PDB entry 3F7J | X-ray diffraction, 1.70 A resolution | chain A

== Chain A ==
Name: YvgN protein
Source organism: Bacillus subtilis
UniProt: O32210 (O32210_BACSU); residues 1-276 here = UniProt positions 1-276
Chain sequence (276 residues; each row starts with the number of its first residue):
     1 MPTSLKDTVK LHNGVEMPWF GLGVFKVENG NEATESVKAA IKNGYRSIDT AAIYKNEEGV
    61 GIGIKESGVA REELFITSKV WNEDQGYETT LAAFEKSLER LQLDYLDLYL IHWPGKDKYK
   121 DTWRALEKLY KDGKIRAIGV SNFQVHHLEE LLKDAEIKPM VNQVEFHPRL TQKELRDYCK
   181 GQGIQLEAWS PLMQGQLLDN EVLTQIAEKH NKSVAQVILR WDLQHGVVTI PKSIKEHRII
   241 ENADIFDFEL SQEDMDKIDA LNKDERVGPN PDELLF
Swiss-Prot annotation at these positions:
  - active site: Tyr-54 (Proton donor)
  - binding site (substrate): His-112
  - binding site (NADP(+)): Ser-190 to Asn-242
Reported in the primary citation:
  - contacts within the chain: Lys-26/Gln-194 (hydrogen bond), Asp-49/Lys-79 (salt bridge), Ile-53/His-112 (hydrophobic contact), Tyr-54/Lys-79 (hydrogen bond), Trp-81/His-112 (hydrophobic contact), His-112/Trp-113 (hydrophobic contact)
  - catalytic residues: Asp-49, Tyr-54, Lys-79, His-112
  - binding site for nitrate ion: Phe-25, Trp-81, Asn-82, Leu-274, Phe-276 (proposed by the authors, not directly observed)
  - binding site for K+: Pro-269 (proposed by the authors, not directly observed)
  - specificity-determining residues: Asn-82 (by similarity / conservation)

== Summary ==
UniProt lists active-site residue Tyr-54, substrate-binding residue His-112 and NADP+-binding residues Ser-190
and Asn-242. The paper reports catalytic residues Asp-49, Tyr-54 and Lys-79 among others; a binding site for
nitrate ion at Phe-25, Trp-81 and Asn-82 among others.
Chain A is YvgN protein (Bacillus subtilis); the structure, B.subtilis YvgN, was determined by X-ray
diffraction (same publication as 3D3F and 3B3D).
